PDB entry 6JXR | electron microscopy, 3.70 A resolution | chains d and m of the 8 polymer chains in the assembly

# Chain d
Name: T-cell surface glycoprotein CD3 delta chain
From: Homo sapiens
Reference sequence: P04234 (CD3D_HUMAN); residues 1-171 here = UniProt positions 1-171
Amino-acid sequence (171 residues; row label = number of the first residue in the row):
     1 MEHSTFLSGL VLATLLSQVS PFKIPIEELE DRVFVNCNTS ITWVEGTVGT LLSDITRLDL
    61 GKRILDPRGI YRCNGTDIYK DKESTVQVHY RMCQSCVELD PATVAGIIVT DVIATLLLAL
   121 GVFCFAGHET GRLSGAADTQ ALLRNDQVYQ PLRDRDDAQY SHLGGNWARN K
Unresolved in the structure: 1-21, 130-171
Disulfides: Cys37-Cys73, Cys93-Cys96
Curated features (UniProtKB/Swiss-Prot):
  - modified residue (Phosphotyrosine): Tyr149, Tyr160
  - glycosylation (N-linked (GlcNAc...) asparagine): Asn38, Asn74

# Chain m
Name: T cell receptor alpha variable 12-3, Possible J 11 gene segment, T cell receptor alpha constant
From: Homo sapiens
Reference sequence: chimeric construct of A0A0B4J271, A0N4Z6, P01848: residues 22-114 from A0A0B4J271 (TVAL3_HUMAN) positions 22-114 (same numbers); residues 116-132 from A0N4Z6 positions 4-20 (UniProt number = residue number - 112); residues 134-273 from P01848 positions 1-140 (UniProt number = residue number - 133)
Amino-acid sequence (252 residues; numbered 22 to 273; the number before each row is that of its first residue):
    22 QQKEVEQDPG PLSVPEGAIV SLNCTYSNSA FQYFMWYRQY SRKGPELLMY TYSSGNKEDG
    82 RFTAQVDKSS KYISLFIRDS QPSDSATYLC AMSKGYSTLT FGKGTMLLVS PDIQNPDPAV
   142 YQLRDSKSSD KSVCLFTDFD SQTNVSQSKD SDVYITDKTV LDMRSMDFKS NSAVAWSNKS
   202 DFACANAFNN SIIPEDTFFP SPESSCDVKL VEKSFETDTN LNFQNLSVIG FRILLLKVAG
   262 FNLLMTLRLW SS
Unresolved in the structure: 22-25
Disulfides: Cys45-Cys111, Cys155-Cys205
Sequence notes: linker (115, 133)
Curated features (UniProtKB/Swiss-Prot):
  - glycosylation (N-linked (GlcNAc...) asparagine): Asn44, Asn165, Asn199, Asn210, Asn246
  - region: Cys227 to Ser248 (Connecting peptide)

# Chain d / chain m interface
Pairs across the interface - 36 pairs, chain d then chain m:
  Glu27(d) - Arg185(m)  salt bridge
  Leu29(d) - Ser186(m)
  Glu30(d) - Ser186(m)  hydrogen bond
  Phe34(d) - Ser186(m)
  Leu52(d) - Ser186(m)
  Asp54(d) - Asp188(m)
  Arg57(d) - Arg185(m)  hydrogen bond (side chain-backbone)
  Lys62(d) - Lys234(m)  hydrogen bond (side chain-backbone)
  Ile64(d) - Glu237(m)
  Gln94(d) - Thr238(m)
  Gln94(d) - Asn243(m)  hydrogen bond (backbone-side chain)
  Cys96(d) - Asn243(m)  hydrogen bond (backbone-side chain)
  Val97(d) - Asn243(m)
  Val97(d) - Phe244(m)  hydrophobic
  Val97(d) - Leu247(m)  hydrophobic
  Glu98(d) - Thr240(m)  hydrogen bond
  Glu98(d) - Asn241(m)
  Glu98(d) - Phe244(m)
  Asp111(d) - Lys258(m)  salt bridge
  Ala114(d) - Leu255(m)  hydrophobic
  Ala114(d) - Lys258(m)
  Thr115(d) - Lys258(m)
  Leu117(d) - Phe262(m)
  Leu118(d) - Lys258(m)
  Leu118(d) - Gly261(m)
  Leu118(d) - Phe262(m)
  Gly121(d) - Met266(m)
  Val122(d) - Leu265(m)  hydrophobic
  Cys124(d) - Met266(m)  hydrophobic
  Cys124(d) - Arg269(m)  hydrogen bond (backbone-side chain)
  Phe125(d) - Leu265(m)
  Phe125(d) - Leu268(m)  hydrophobic
  Phe125(d) - Arg269(m)
  His128(d) - Arg269(m)
  His128(d) - Ser272(m)  hydrogen bond (backbone-side chain)
  Glu129(d) - Ser272(m)
Also at the interface, not in a pair above, chain d (30 interface residues in all): Arg32, Asn36, Ser53, Cys93, Thr110, Leu120
Also at the interface, not in a pair above, chain m (23 interface residues in all): Met187, Ser235, Ser273

# Overview
Chain d and chain m form an interface of 30 and 23 residues respectively, with 8 hydrogen bonds and 2 salt
bridges. Among the polar pairs are Glu27(d)-Arg185(m), Asp111(d)-Lys258(m) and Glu30(d)-Ser186(m).
Chain d is T-cell surface glycoprotein CD3 delta chain and chain m is T cell receptor alpha variable 12-3,
Possible J 11 gene segment, T cell receptor alpha constant, both from Homo sapiens; the structure, Structure
of human T cell receptor-CD3 complex, was determined by electron microscopy.
